8FO9 - chains D and F of the 6 polymer chains in the assembly; structure by electron microscopy, 3.48 A resolution.

[Chain D]
Name: Ras-related protein Rab-7L1
Organism: Homo sapiens
UniProt: O14966 (RAB7L_HUMAN); residue numbers follow UniProt; this construct covers 1-177
Sequence (177 residues; numbered 1 to 177; the number before each row is that of its first residue):
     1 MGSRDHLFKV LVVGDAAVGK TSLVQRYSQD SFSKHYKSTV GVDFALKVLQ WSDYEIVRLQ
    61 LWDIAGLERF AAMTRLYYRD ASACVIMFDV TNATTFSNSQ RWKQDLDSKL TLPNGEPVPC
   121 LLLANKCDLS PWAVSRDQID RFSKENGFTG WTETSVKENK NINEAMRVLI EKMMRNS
Disordered / not traced: 1-4, 127-132, 177
Differences from the reference sequence: conflict L67 (Gln in O14966), A71 (Thr in O14966), A72 (Ser in O14966)
UniProt features mapped onto this chain:
  - motif: Y36 to F44 (Effector region)
  - binding site (GTP): S33, K34, H35, Y36, K37, T39, K126, V156, K157
  - site: G41, V42 (Cleavage)
  - mutagenesis: D43 (D43A: Abolishes interaction with LRRK2 and reduces membrane localization of LRRK2. Impairs RAB29-stimulated LRRK2 kinase activity on RAB10, RAB29 and LRRK2), W62 (W62A: Abolishes interaction with LRRK2 and reduces membrane localization of LRRK2. Impairs RAB29-stimulated LRRK2 kinase activity on RAB10, RAB29 and LRRK2), M73 (M73S: Loss of LRRK2 binding. Does not stimulate LRRK2 kinase activity. Localized to the cytosol), R75 (R75S: Loss of LRRK2 binding. Does not stimulate LRRK2 kinase activity. Localized to the cytosol)
What the authors report for this chain:
  - mutagenesis - D43A, W62A: decreased co-localization with Leucine-rich repeat serine/threonine-protein kinase 2 (chain F)
  - specificity-determining residues: D43 (by similarity / conservation)

[Chain F]
Name: Leucine-rich repeat serine/threonine-protein kinase 2
Organism: Homo sapiens
Notes: EC 2.7.11.1, 3.6.5.-
UniProt: Q5S007 (LRRK2_HUMAN); numbering as in UniProt (aligned over 1-2527)
Sequence (2527 residues; each row starts with the number of its first residue):
     1 MASGSCQGCE EDEETLKKLI VRLNNVQEGK QIETLVQILE DLLVFTYSEH ASKLFQGKNI
    61 HVPLLIVLDS YMRVASVQQV GWSLLCKLIE VCPGTMQSLM GPQDVGNDWE VLGVHQLILK
   121 MLTVHNASVN LSVIGLKTLD LLLTSGKITL LILDEESDIF MLIFDAMHSF PANDEVQKLG
   181 CKALHVLFER VSEEQLTEFV ENKDYMILLS ALTNFKDEEE IVLHVLHCLH SLAIPCNNVE
   241 VLMSGNVRCY NIVVEAMKAF PMSERIQEVS CCLLHRLTLG NFFNILVLNE VHEFVVKAVQ
   301 QYPENAALQI SALSCLALLT ETIFLNQDLE EKNENQENDD EGEEDKLFWL EACYKALTWH
   361 RKNKHVQEAA CWALNNLLMY QNSLHEKIGD EDGHFPAHRE VMLSMLMHSS SKEVFQASAN
   421 ALSTLLEQNV NFRKILLSKG IHLNVLELMQ KHIHSPEVAE SGCKMLNHLF EGSNTSLDIM
   481 AAVVPKILTV MKRHETSLPV QLEALRAILH FIVPGMPEES REDTEFHHKL NMVKKQCFKN
   541 DIHKLVLAAL NRFIGNPGIQ KCGLKVISSI VHFPDALEML SLEGAMDSVL HTLQMYPDDQ
   601 EIQCLGLSLI GYLITKKNVF IGTGHLLAKI LVSSLYRFKD VAEIQTKGFQ TILAILKLSA
   661 SFSKLLVHHS FDLVIFHQMS SNIMEQKDQQ FLNLCCKCFA KVAMDDYLKN VMLERACDQN
   721 NSIMVECLLL LGADANQAKE GSSLICQVCE KESSPKLVEL LLNSGSREQD VRKALTISIG
   781 KGDSQIISLL LRRLALDVAN NSICLGGFCI GKVEPSWLGP LFPDKTSNLR KQTNIASTLA
   841 RMVIRYQMKS AVEEGTASGS DGNFSEDVLS KFDEWTFIPD SSMDSVFAQS DDLDSEGSEG
   901 SFLVKKKSNS ISVGEFYRDA VLQRCSPNLQ RHSNSLGPIF DHEDLLKRKR KILSSDDSLR
   961 SSKLQSHMRH SDSISSLASE REYITSLDLS ANELRDIDAL SQKCCISVHL EHLEKLELHQ
  1021 NALTSFPQQL CETLKSLTHL DLHSNKFTSF PSYLLKMSCI ANLDVSRNDI GPSVVLDPTV
  1081 KCPTLKQFNL SYNQLSFVPE NLTDVVEKLE QLILEGNKIS GICSPLRLKE LKILNLSKNH
  1141 ISSLSENFLE ACPKVESFSA RMNFLAAMPF LPPSMTILKL SQNKFSCIPE AILNLPHLRS
  1201 LDMSSNDIQY LPGPAHWKSL NLRELLFSHN QISILDLSEK AYLWSRVEKL HLSHNKLKEI
  1261 PPEIGCLENL TSLDVSYNLE LRSFPNEMGK LSKIWDLPLD ELHLNFDFKH IGCKAKDIIR
  1321 FLQQRLKKAV PYNRMKLMIV GNTGSGKTTL LQQLMKTKKS DLGMQSATVG IDVKDWPIQI
  1381 RDKRKRDLVL NVWDFAGREE FYSTHPHFMT QRALYLAVYD LSKGQAEVDA MKPWLFNIKA
  1441 RASSSPVILV GTHLDVSDEK QRKACMSKIT KELLNKRGFP AIRDYHFVNA TEESDALAKL
  1501 RKTIINESLN FKIRDQLVVG QLIPDCYVEL EKIILSERKN VPIEFPVIDR KRLLQLVREN
  1561 QLQLDENELP HAVHFLNESG VLLHFQDPAL QLSDLYFVEP KWLCKIMAQI LTVKVEGCPK
  1621 HPKGIISRRD VEKFLSKKRK FPKNYMTQYF KLLEKFQIAL PIGEEYLLVP SSLSDHRPVI
  1681 ELPHCENSEI IIRLYEMPYF PMGFWSRLIN RLLEISPYML SGRERALRPN RMYWRQGIYL
  1741 NWSPEAYCLV GSEVLDNHPE SFLKITVPSC RKGCILLGQV VDHIDSLMEE WFPGLLEIDI
  1801 CGEGETLLKK WALYSFNDGE EHQKILLDDL MKKAEEGDLL VNPDQPRLTI PISQIAPDLI
  1861 LADLPRNIML NNDELEFEQA PEFLLGDGSF GSVYRAAYEG EEVAVKIFNK HTSLRLLRQE
  1921 LVVLCHLHHP SLISLLAAGI RPRMLVMELA SKGSLDRLLQ QDKASLTRTL QHRIALHVAD
  1981 GLRYLHSAMI IYRDLKPHNV LLFTLYPNAA IIAKIADYGI AQYCCRMGIK TSEGTPGFRA
  2041 PEVARGNVIY NQQADVYSFG LLLYDILTTG GRIVEGLKFP NEFDELEIQG KLPDPVKEYG
  2101 CAPWPMVEKL IKQCLKENPQ ERPTSAQVFD ILNSAELVCL TRRILLPKNV IVECMVATHH
  2161 NSRNASIWLG CGHTDRGQLS FLDLNTEGYT SEEVADSRIL CLALVHLPVE KESWIVSGTQ
  2221 SGTLLVINTE DGKKRHTLEK MTDSVTCLYC NSFSKQSKQK NFLLVGTADG KLAIFEDKTV
  2281 KLKGAAPLKI LNIGNVSTPL MCLSESTNST ERNVMWGGCG TKIFSFSNDF TIQKLIETRT
  2341 SQLFSYAAFS DSNIITVVVD TALYIAKQNS PVVEVWDKKT EKLCGLIDCV HFLREVTVKE
  2401 NKESKHKMSY SGRVKTLCLQ KNTALWIGTG GGHILLLDLS TRRLIRVIYN FCNSVRVMMT
  2461 AQLGSLKNVM LVLGYNRKNT EGTQKQKEIQ SCLTVWDINL PHEVQNLEKH IEVRKELAEK
  2521 MRRTSVE
Disordered / not traced: 1-11, 102-112, 168-171, 326-343, 514-524, 855-980, 1458-1462, 1631-1641, 1660-1667, 1721-1725, 2028-2030, 2295-2298, 2397-2409, 2479-2486
Differences from the reference sequence: conflict H50 (Arg in Q5S007), T1647 (Ser in Q5S007), T2397 (Met in Q5S007)
UniProt features mapped onto this chain:
  - active site: D1994 (Proton acceptor)
  - binding site (GTP): G1341 to T1348, N2295 to T2298
  - binding site (ATP): L1885, D1887, G1888, G1891, V1893, A1904, K1906, M1947, E1948, A1950, S1954, R1957, H1998, L2001, A2016, D2017
  - modified residue (Phosphoserine): S910, S935, S955, S973, S1292, S1444
  - natural variant: H50 (R50H: this construct carries the variant), M712 (M712V: In PARK8), R793 (R793M: In PARK8; uncertain significance), Q930 (Q930R: In PARK8; uncertain significance), R1067 (R1067Q: In PARK8), S1096 (S1096C: In PARK8; uncertain significance), I1122 (I1122V: In PARK8), S1228 (S1228T: In PARK8), K1359 (K1359I: Found in a renal cell carcinoma sample), I1371 (I1371V: In PARK8; uncertain significance), R1441 (R1441C: In PARK8; R1441G: In PARK8; R1441H: In PARK8), R1514 (R1514Q: In PARK8; uncertain significance), 24 further natural variant entries in UniProt
  - mutagenesis: R399 (R399E: Reduces membrane localization and abolishes interaction with RAB29/RAB7L1. Impairs RAB29-stimulated kinase activity on RAB10, RAB29 and LRRK2), L403 (L403E: Reduces membrane localization and abolishes interaction with RAB29/RAB7L1. Impairs RAB29-stimulated kinase activity on RAB10, RAB29 and LRRK2), C727 (C727D: Decreased kinase activity. Loss of RAB29-mediated activation and autophosphorylation of S-910, S-935, S-955, S-973 and S-1292. Decreased membrane association ...), L728 (L728D: Decreased kinase activity. Loss of RAB29-mediated activation and autophosphorylation of S-910, S-935, S-955, S-973 and S-1292. Decreased membrane association ...), L729 (L729D: Decreased kinase activity. Loss of RAB29-mediated activation and autophosphorylation of S-910, S-935, S-955, S-973 and S-1292. Decreased membrane association ...), L760 (L760D: Decreased kinase activity and loss of RAB29-mediated activation), L761 (L761D: Decreased kinase activity and loss of RAB29-mediated activation), L762 (L762D: Decreased kinase activity and loss of RAB29-mediated activation), L789 (L789D: No effect on kinase activity and RAB29-mediated activation), L790 (L790D: No effect on kinase activity and RAB29-mediated activation), L791 (L791D: No effect on kinase activity and RAB29-mediated activation), T1343 (T1343G: Decreased kinase activity; when associated with Q-1398), 21 further mutagenesis entries in UniProt
Residues lining bound ligands:
  - ATP (adenosine-5'-triphosphate): D1887, G1888, G1891, S1892, V1893, A1904, K1906, M1947, E1948, L1949, A1950, S1954, R1957, H1998, L2001
  - GDP (guanosine-5'-diphosphate): T1343, G1344, S1345, G1346, K1347, T1348, T1349, Q1365, S1366, A1367, T1368, F1395, A1396, G1397, T1452, H1453, D1455, N1489, A1490, T1491
What the authors report for this chain:
  - binding site for ATP: D2017
  - mutagenesis - P1588A, N1710A, W1791A: decreased catalytic activity on Rab29
  - mutagenesis - W1791A: abolished catalytic activity on in the absence of Rab29
  - disease-associated variants - N1437H, R1441C, R1441G, R1441H, Y1699C, S1761R, G2019S, I2020T: increased catalytic activity (citing earlier work)
  - post-translational modification sites: S1292 (citing earlier work)

[Interface between chain D and chain F]
Pairs across the interface (15):
  L7(D) - L443(F)  hydrophobic
  V42(D) - L403(F)  hydrophobic
  D43(D) - R399(F)
  F44(D) - L403(F)  hydrophobic
  F44(D) - L406(F)  hydrophobic
  L46(D) - L437(F)
  L46(D) - S438(F)  hydrogen bond (backbone-backbone)
  L46(D) - G440(F)
  Q60(D) - K439(F)
  Q60(D) - G440(F)  hydrogen bond (side chain-backbone)
  Q60(D) - N444(F)  hydrogen bond
  L76(D) - M407(F)  hydrophobic
  L76(D) - H408(F)
  Y77(D) - R361(F)  hydrogen bond
  Y77(D) - M407(F)  hydrophobic
Interface residues without a listed pair, chain D (13 interface residues in all): V40, A45, R58, W62, T74
Interface residues without a listed pair, chain F (17 interface residues in all): Y354, K362, M402, H442, E447
Interface features reported in the paper:
  - hot spots on chain D (mutagenesis) - D43A, W62A: abolished binding to Leucine-rich repeat serine/threonine-protein kinase 2 (chain F)
  - hot spots on chain D (mutagenesis) - L7Q: decreased binding to Leucine-rich repeat serine/threonine-protein kinase 2 (chain F)
  - hot spots on chain D (mutagenesis) - L76M: unchanged binding to Leucine-rich repeat serine/threonine-protein kinase 2 (chain F)
  - hot spots on chain D (mutagenesis) - D43A: decreased co-localization with Leucine-rich repeat serine/threonine-protein kinase 2 (chain F)
  - hot spots on chain F (mutagenesis) - R399E, M402A, L403E: decreased co-localization with Ras-related protein Rab-7L1 (chain D)

[In short]
13 residues of chain D and 17 residues of chain F are in contact; the contacts include 4 hydrogen bonds. Polar
contacts include Q60(D)-G440(F), Q60(D)-N444(F) and Y77(D)-R361(F). The paper reports a binding site for ATP
at D2017(F); N1437H, R1441C and R1441G of chain F, among others, increase catalytic activity; 18 substitutions
were tested in all.
Chain D is Ras-related protein Rab-7L1 and chain F is Leucine-rich repeat serine/threonine-protein kinase 2,
both from Homo sapiens; the structure, Cryo-EM structure of Rab29-LRRK2 complex in the LRRK2 tetramer state,
was determined by electron microscopy, deposited together with 8FO2, 8FO8 and 8SMC.
